Entry 5G0V (X-ray diffraction, 1.79 A resolution); this record covers chains A and D of the 4 polymer chains in the assembly.

[Chain A (and D)]
Molecule: Enoyl-acyl carrier protein reductase
Source organism: Mycobacterium tuberculosis
Notes: EC 1.3.1.9; chain D of this document is another copy of the same molecule, construct and numbering; everything in this record applies to it too
Reference sequence: P9WGR1 (INHA_MYCTU); residues 1-269 here = UniProt positions 1-269
Amino-acid sequence (269 residues; numbered 1 to 269; the number before each row is that of its first residue):
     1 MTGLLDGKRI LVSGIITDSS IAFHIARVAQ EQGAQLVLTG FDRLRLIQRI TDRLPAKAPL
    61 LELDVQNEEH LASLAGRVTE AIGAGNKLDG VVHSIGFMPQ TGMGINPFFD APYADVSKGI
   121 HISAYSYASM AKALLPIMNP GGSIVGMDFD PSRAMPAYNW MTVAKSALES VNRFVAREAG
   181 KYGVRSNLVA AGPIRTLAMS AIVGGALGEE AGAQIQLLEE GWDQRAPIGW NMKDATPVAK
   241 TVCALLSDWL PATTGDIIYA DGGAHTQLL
Disordered / not traced: 1, 197-204 (chain D: 1-2, 42-45)
Metal / ion sites: Mg2+: Asp-223, Gln-224, Ala-226
Residues lining bound ligands: NAD (nicotinamide-adenine-dinucleotide): Gly-14, Ile-15, Ile-16, Ser-20, Ile-21, Phe-41, Leu-63, Asp-64, Val-65, Gln-66, Ser-94, Ile-95, Gly-96, Phe-97, Ile-122, Met-147, Asp-148, Phe-149, Lys-165, Ala-191, Gly-192, Pro-193, Ile-194, Thr-196
UniProt features mapped onto this chain:
  - binding site (NAD(+)): Ser-20, Ile-21, Asp-64, Val-65, Ile-95, Gly-96, Lys-165, Ile-194
  - binding site (substrate): Tyr-158
  - site: Phe-149 (May act as an intermediate that passes the hydride ion from NADH to the substrate), Tyr-158 (Transition state stabilizer)
  - modified residue: Thr-266 (Phosphothreonine)
Reported in the primary citation:
  - binding site for the ligand JDD: Phe-41, Arg-43
  - conformationally variable residues (side-chain flip): Tyr-158
  - catalytic residues: Tyr-158 (citing earlier work)

[How chain A and chain D interact]
Residue-residue contacts (68; chain A residue first):
  Leu-4(A) with Leu-4(D), hydrophobic; Trp-249(D), hydrophobic
  Val-28(A) with Trp-249(D), hydrophobic
  Gln-32(A) with Trp-249(D)
  Arg-173(A) with Thr-266(D); Gln-267(D), hydrogen bond (backbone-side chain)
  Ala-176(A) with Pro-227(D)
  Arg-177(A) with Gln-267(D), hydrogen bond; Leu-269(D), hydrogen bond (side chain-backbone)
  Gly-180(A) with Pro-227(D)
  Val-184(A) with Ile-228(D)
  Arg-185(A) with Ile-228(D)
  Pro-227(A) with Ala-176(D); Gly-180(D); Thr-254(D)
  Ile-228(A) with Val-184(D); Pro-251(D); Ala-252(D), hydrophobic; Thr-254(D)
  Pro-237(A) with Pro-251(D), hydrophobic; Ala-252(D), hydrophobic
  Lys-240(A) with Trp-249(D)
  Thr-241(A) with Trp-249(D); Leu-250(D)
  Ala-244(A) with Trp-249(D)
  Trp-249(A) with Leu-4(D), hydrophobic; Val-28(D), hydrophobic; Gln-32(D); Lys-240(D); Thr-241(D); Ala-244(D)
  Leu-250(A) with Thr-241(D); Ile-258(D), hydrophobic
  Pro-251(A) with Ile-228(D); Pro-237(D), hydrophobic
  Ala-252(A) with Ile-228(D), hydrophobic; Pro-237(D), hydrophobic; Tyr-259(D); Ala-260(D); Asp-261(D), hydrogen bond (backbone-backbone); Gly-262(D), hydrogen bond (backbone-backbone); Gly-263(D)
  Thr-253(A) with Tyr-259(D), hydrogen bond (side chain-backbone)
  Thr-254(A) with Pro-227(D); Ile-228(D); Gly-262(D); Gly-263(D); Thr-266(D)
  Gly-255(A) with Thr-266(D)
  Asp-256(A) with Tyr-259(D); His-265(D), salt bridge
  Ile-258(A) with Ile-258(D), hydrophobic
  Tyr-259(A) with Ala-252(D); Thr-253(D), hydrogen bond (backbone-side chain); Asp-256(D)
  Ala-260(A) with Ala-252(D)
  Asp-261(A) with Ala-252(D), hydrogen bond (backbone-backbone)
  Gly-262(A) with Ala-252(D), hydrogen bond (backbone-backbone); Thr-254(D)
  Gly-263(A) with Ala-252(D); Thr-254(D)
  His-265(A) with Asp-256(D), salt bridge
  Thr-266(A) with Arg-173(D); Thr-254(D); Gly-255(D)
  Gln-267(A) with Arg-173(D), hydrogen bond (side chain-backbone); Arg-177(D), hydrogen bond
  Leu-269(A) with Arg-177(D), hydrogen bond (backbone-side chain)
Other interface residues (no listed pair), chain A (36 interface residues in all): Trp-230, Cys-243, Asp-248
Other interface residues (no listed pair), chain D (36 interface residues in all): Arg-185, Trp-230, Cys-243, Asp-248

[Overview]
Chain A and chain D each contribute 36 residues to their interface; the contacts include 12 hydrogen bonds and
2 salt bridges. Polar pairs include Asp-256(A)/His-265(D), Arg-173(A)/Gln-267(D) and Arg-177(A)/Gln-267(D).
Chain A binds NAD. The paper reports the catalytic residue Tyr-158(A); a binding site for the ligand JDD at
Phe-41(A) and Arg-43(A).
Both chains are Enoyl-acyl carrier protein reductase (Mycobacterium tuberculosis). Entry 5G0V (InhA in complex
with a DNA encoded library hit) was determined by X-ray diffraction together with 5G0S, 5G0T, 5G0U and 5G0W
from the same study.
